Entry 4NQA (X-ray diffraction, 3.10 A resolution); this record covers chains B and E of the 6 polymer chains in the assembly.

Chain B:
Protein: Liver X nuclear receptor beta
Source organism: Homo sapiens
UniProtKB: F1D8P7 (F1D8P7_HUMAN); residue numbers follow UniProt; this construct covers 72-461
Amino-acid sequence (391 residues; numbered 71 to 461; the number before each row is that of its first residue):
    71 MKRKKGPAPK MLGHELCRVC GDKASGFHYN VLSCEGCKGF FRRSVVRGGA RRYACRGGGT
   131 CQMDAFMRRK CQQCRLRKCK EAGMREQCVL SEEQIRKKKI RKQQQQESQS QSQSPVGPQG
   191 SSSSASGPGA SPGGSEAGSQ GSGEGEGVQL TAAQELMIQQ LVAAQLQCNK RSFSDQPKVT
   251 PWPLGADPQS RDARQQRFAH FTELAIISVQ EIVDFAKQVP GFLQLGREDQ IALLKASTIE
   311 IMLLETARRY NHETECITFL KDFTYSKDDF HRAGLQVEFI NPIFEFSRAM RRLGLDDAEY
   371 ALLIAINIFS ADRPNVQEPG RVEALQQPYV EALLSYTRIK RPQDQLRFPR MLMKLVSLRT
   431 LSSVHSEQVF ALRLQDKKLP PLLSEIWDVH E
Disordered / not traced: 71-73, 193-208, 459-461
Construct notes: initiating methionine (71)
Bound ions: Zn2+ site 1: Cys-87, Cys-90, Cys-104, Cys-107; Zn2+ site 2: Cys-125, Cys-131, Cys-141, Cys-144
Ligand contacts: 965 ([3-(3-{[2-chloro-3-(trifluoromethyl)benzyl](2,2-diphenylethyl)amino}propoxy)phenyl]acetic acid): Asn-239, Phe-268, Phe-271, Thr-272, Leu-274, Ala-275, Ile-277, Ser-278, Glu-281, Ile-309, Met-312, Leu-313, Glu-315, Thr-316, Arg-319, Ile-327, Phe-329, Leu-330, Phe-340, Leu-345, Phe-349, Ile-350, Ile-353, Phe-354, His-435, Gln-438, Val-439, Leu-442, Trp-457

Chain E:
Molecule: 18-nt DNA strand
Sequence (18 nucleotides; row label = number of the first residue in the row):
   501 TAAGGTCACT TCAGGTCA

Interface between chain B and chain E:
Residue-residue contacts (23; chain B residue first):
  Pro-77(B) with DA508(E), base contact; DC509(E), sugar contact
  Ala-78(B) with DC509(E), phosphate contact; DT510(E), sugar contact
  Pro-79(B) with DT510(E), sugar contact
  Lys-80(B) with DT510(E), salt bridge to the phosphate
  Met-81(B) with DT511(E), hydrogen bond to the phosphate
  Leu-82(B) with DT511(E), phosphate contact
  Gly-96(B) with DC512(E), phosphate contact
  Phe-97(B) with DC512(E), hydrogen bond to the phosphate
  His-98(B) with DA513(E), salt bridge to the phosphate
  Tyr-99(B) with DA513(E), hydrogen bond to the phosphate; DG514(E), hydrogen bond to the phosphate
  Lys-108(B) with DA513(E), hydrogen bond to the base; DG514(E), base contact
  Arg-112(B) with DG514(E), sugar contact; DG515(E), hydrogen bond to the base; DT516(E), base contact
  Cys-158(B) with DA513(E), sugar contact
  Val-159(B) with DG514(E), phosphate contact
  Leu-160(B) with DA513(E), phosphate contact; DG514(E), hydrogen bond to the phosphate
  Ile-165(B) with DG514(E), sugar contact
Other interface residues (no listed pair), chain B (18 interface residues in all): Lys-168, Lys-169

Summary:
The interface between chain B and chain E involves 18 residues on one side and 9 on the other; the contacts
include 7 hydrogen bonds and 2 salt bridges. Polar contacts include Lys-108(B)/DA513(E), Arg-112(B)/DG515(E)
and Met-81(B)/DT511(E). Chain B binds compound 965.
Here chain B is Liver X nuclear receptor beta (Homo sapiens) and chain E is an 18-nt DNA strand. Entry 4NQA
(Crystal structure of liganded hRXR-alpha/hLXR-beta heterodimer on DNA) was determined by X-ray diffraction.
